PDB entry 5DP1 | X-ray diffraction, 1.85 A resolution | chain A

[Chain A]
Molecule: CurK
Organism: Moorea producens 3L
Reference sequence: F4Y425 (F4Y425_9CYAN); residues 1-334 here correspond to UniProt positions 1482-1815 (UniProt number = residue number + 1481)
Chain sequence (358 residues; row label = number of the first residue in the row; numbers below 1 keep their minus sign (Met-23 is residue -23)):
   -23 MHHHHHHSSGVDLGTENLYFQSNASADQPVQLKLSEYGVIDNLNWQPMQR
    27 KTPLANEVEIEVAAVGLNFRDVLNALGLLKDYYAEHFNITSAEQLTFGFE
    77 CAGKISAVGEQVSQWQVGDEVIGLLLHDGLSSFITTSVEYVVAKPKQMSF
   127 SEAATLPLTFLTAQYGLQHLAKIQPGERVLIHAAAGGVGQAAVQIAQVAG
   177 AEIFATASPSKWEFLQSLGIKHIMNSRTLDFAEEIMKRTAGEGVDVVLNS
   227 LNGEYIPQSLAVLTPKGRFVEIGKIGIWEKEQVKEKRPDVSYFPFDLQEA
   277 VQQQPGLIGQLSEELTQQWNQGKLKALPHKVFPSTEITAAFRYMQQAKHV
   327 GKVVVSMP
Disordered / not traced: -23 to 2
Sequence notes: initiating methionine (-23); expression tag (-22 to 0)
From the paper describing this entry:
  - catalytic residues: Asp272 (proposed by the authors, not directly observed)

[In short]
From the paper: the catalytic residue Asp272.
Chain A is CurK (Moorea producens 3L); the structure, Crystal structure of CurK enoyl reductase, was
determined by X-ray diffraction together with 5DOV, 5DOZ and 5DP2 from the same study.
